3JQL - chains A and B; structure by X-ray diffraction, 1.20 A resolution.

== Chain A ==
Protein: Acidic phospholipase A2 3 (Fragment)
Organism: Naja sagittifera
Reference sequence: P60045 (PA2A3_NAJSG); the author numbering skips numbers that UniProt does not, so the offset changes along the chain: 1-15 = UniProt 8-22; 17-120 = UniProt 23-126
Sequence (119 residues; each row starts with the number of its first residue; note: 1 number in that range is skipped by the numbering (no residue carries it; nothing is unmodelled there)):
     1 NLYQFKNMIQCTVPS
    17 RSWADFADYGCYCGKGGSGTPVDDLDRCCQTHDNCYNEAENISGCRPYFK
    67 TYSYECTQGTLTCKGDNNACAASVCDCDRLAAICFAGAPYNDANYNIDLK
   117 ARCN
Disulfides: Cys11-Cys72, Cys27-Cys119, Cys29-Cys45, Cys44-Cys100, Cys51-Cys93, Cys61-Cys86, Cys79-Cys91
Differences from the reference sequence: conflict Ala20 (Gln26 in P60045), Thr47 (Val53 in P60045)
Bound ions: Ca2+: Tyr28, Gly30, Gly32, Asp49
UniProt features mapped onto this chain:
  - active site: His48, Asp94
  - binding site (Ca(2+)): Tyr28, Gly30, Gly32, Asp49

== Chain B ==
Protein: Amyloid Beta Peptide
Sequence (6 residues; numbered 1 to 6; the number before each row is that of its first residue):
     1 KLVFFA

== Interface between chain A and chain B ==
Residue-residue contacts (17):
  Leu2(A) with Lys1(B); Leu2(B), hydrophobic
  Phe5(A) with Lys1(B); Leu2(B), hydrophobic
  Ile9(A) with Lys1(B)
  Trp19(A) with Val3(B), hydrophobic
  Phe22(A) with Lys1(B)
  Ala23(A) with Leu2(B)
  Tyr28(A) with Lys1(B), hydrogen bond (backbone-side chain)
  Cys29(A) with Lys1(B)
  Gly30(A) with Lys1(B); Leu2(B)
  Asp49(A) with Lys1(B), salt bridge
  Tyr64(A) with Leu2(B); Phe4(B)
  Phe65(A) with Phe5(B)
  Phe101(A) with Lys1(B)
Other interface residues (no listed pair), chain A (16 interface residues in all): Lys6, Cys45, His48

== In short ==
16 residues of chain A face 5 of chain B across their interface; the contacts include 1 hydrogen bond and 1
salt bridge. Polar pairs include Asp49(A)-Lys1(B) and Tyr28(A)-Lys1(B). From UniProt: active-site residues
His48(A) and Asp94(A) and 4 Ca2+-binding residues on chain A.
Chain A is Acidic phospholipase A2 3 (Fragment) (Naja sagittifera) and chain B is Amyloid Beta Peptide; the
structure, Crystal Structure of the Complex Formed Between Phospholipase A2 and a Hexapeptide Fragment of
Amyloid Beta ..., was determined by X-ray diffraction.
